Entry 5WDU (X-ray diffraction, 7.00 A resolution (low resolution: residue-level contacts below are approximate; hydrogen-bond / salt-bridge calls are withheld)); this record covers chains F and L of the 21 polymer chains in the assembly.

Chain F:
Molecule: Envelope glycoprotein gp160
Organism: Human immunodeficiency virus 1
Reference sequence: Q2N0S6 (Q2N0S6_9HIV1); the construct lacks a stretch of the UniProt sequence and is renumbered around it, so the offset changes along the chain: 32-141 = UniProt 31-140; 150-185 = UniProt 141-176; 189-309 = UniProt 188-308; 312-321 = UniProt 309-318; 2 more segments
Chain sequence (471 residues; each row starts with the number of its first residue; note: 14 numbers in that range are skipped by the numbering (no residue carries them; nothing is unmodelled there); a row labelled like 185A-185K holds insertion residues (185A, then the next letters in order)):
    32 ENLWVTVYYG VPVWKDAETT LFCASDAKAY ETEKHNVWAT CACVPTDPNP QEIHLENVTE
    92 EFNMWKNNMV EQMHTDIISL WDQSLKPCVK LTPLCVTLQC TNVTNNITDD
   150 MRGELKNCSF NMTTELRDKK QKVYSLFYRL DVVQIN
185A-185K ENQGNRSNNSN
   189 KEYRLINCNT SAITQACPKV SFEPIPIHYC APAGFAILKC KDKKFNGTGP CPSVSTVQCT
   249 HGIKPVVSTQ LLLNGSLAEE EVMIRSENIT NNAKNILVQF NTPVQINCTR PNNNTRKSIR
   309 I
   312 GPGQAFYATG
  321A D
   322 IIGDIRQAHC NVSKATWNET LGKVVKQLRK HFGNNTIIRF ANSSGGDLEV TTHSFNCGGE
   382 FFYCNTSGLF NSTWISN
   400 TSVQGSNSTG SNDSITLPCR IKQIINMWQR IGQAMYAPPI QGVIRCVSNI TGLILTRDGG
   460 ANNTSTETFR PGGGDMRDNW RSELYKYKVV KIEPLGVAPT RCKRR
Disordered / not traced: 185A-185K, 400-410
Disulfides: Cys54-Cys74, Cys119-Cys205, Cys126-Cys196, Cys131-Cys157, Cys218-Cys247, Cys228-Cys239, Cys296-Cys331, Cys378-Cys445, Cys385-Cys418
Covalently attached groups: glycan linked to Asn88, Asn332; N-acetylglucosamine (NAG) linked to Asn133, Asn137, Asn156, Asn160, Asn197, Asn234, Asn262, Asn276, Asn295, Asn301, Asn339, Asn363, Asn386, Asn392, Asn448
Differences from the reference sequence: conflict Cys72 (His71 in Q2N0S6), Asn332 (Thr330 in Q2N0S6), Ala460 (Ser457 in Q2N0S6), Asn461 (Thr458 in Q2N0S6), Thr463 (Ser460 in Q2N0S6), Ser464 (Thr461 in Q2N0S6), Cys501 (Ala498 in Q2N0S6)

Chain L:
Molecule: bnAb PGT122 Fab heavy chain
Organism: Homo sapiens
Notes: antibody fragment or engineered binder
Chain sequence (232 residues; numbered 1 to 211 plus 21 insertion-coded residues; the number before each row is that of its first residue; a row labelled like 82A-82C holds insertion residues (82A, then the next letters in order)):
     1 QVHLQESGPG LVKPSETLSL TCNVSGTLVR DNYWSWIRQP LGKQPEWIGY VHDSGDTNYN
    61 PSLKSRVHLS LDKSKNLVSL RL
82A-82C TGV
    83 TAADSAIYYC ATTKHGRR
100A-100R IYGVVAFKEWFTYFYMDV
   101 WGKGTSVTVS SASTKGPSVF PLAPSSKSTS GGTAALGCLV KDYFPEPVTV SWNSGALTSG
   161 VHTFPAVLQS SGLYSLSSVV TVPSSSLGTQ TYICNVNHKP SNTKVDKRVE P
Disordered / not traced: 127-130
Disulfides: Cys22-Cys92, Cys138-Cys194

How chain F and chain L interact:
Contacting residue pairs - 11 pairs, chain F then chain L:
  Asp325(F) with Tyr100B(L)
  Arg327(F) with Tyr100B(L); Gly100C(L); Val100D(L); Glu100I(L)
  Gln328(F) with Phe100G(L); Glu100I(L)
  His330(F) with Val100D(L); Phe100G(L)
  Thr415(F) with Phe100G(L)
  Pro417(F) with Phe100G(L)
Other interface residues (no listed pair), chain F (7 interface residues in all): Leu416

In short:
The interface between chain F and chain L involves 7 residues on one side and 5 on the other.
N-acetylglucosamine is covalently linked to Asn133(F), Asn137(F), Asn156(F), Asn160(F), Asn197(F) and
Asn234(F) and 9 more.
Here chain F is Envelope glycoprotein gp160 (Human immunodeficiency virus 1) and chain L is bnAb PGT122 Fab
heavy chain (Homo sapiens). Entry 5WDU (HIV-1 Env BG505 SOSIP.664 H72C-H564C trimer in complex with bNAbs
PGT122 Fab, 35O22 Fab and NIH45-46 ...) was determined by X-ray diffraction.
